Entry 4N3Y (X-ray diffraction, 2.20 A resolution); this record covers chains A and C of the 3 polymer chains in the assembly.

Chain A:
Protein: Rab5 GDP/GTP exchange factor
Organism: Homo sapiens
UniProtKB: Q9UJ41 (RABX5_HUMAN); residues 413-455 here correspond to UniProt positions 630-672 (UniProt number = residue number + 217)
Amino-acid sequence (45 residues; each row starts with the number of its first residue):
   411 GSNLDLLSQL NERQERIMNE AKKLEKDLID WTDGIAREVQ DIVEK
Disordered / not traced: 411-418, 454-455
Sequence notes: expression tag (411-412)
Reported in the primary citation:
  - mutagenesis - R423E, I439D: unchanged binding to Rab GTPase-binding effector protein 1 (chain C)
  - mutagenesis - L434D, L438D, W441A: abolished catalytic activity on Rabaptin-5C21
  - mutagenesis - I439D: increased catalytic activity on Rabaptin-5C21

Chain C:
Protein: Rab GTPase-binding effector protein 1
Organism: Homo sapiens
UniProtKB: Q15276 (RABE1_HUMAN); numbering as in UniProt (aligned over 552-642)
Amino-acid sequence (92 residues; row label = number of the first residue in the row):
   551 METRDQVKKL QLMLRQANDQ LEKTMKDKQE LEDFIKQSSE DSSHQISALV LRAQASEILL
   611 EELQQGLSQA KRDVQEQMAV LMQSREQVSE EL
Disordered / not traced: 551, 635-642
Sequence notes: expression tag (551)
Reported in the primary citation:
  - mutagenesis - E607K, I608D: unchanged binding to Rab5 GDP/GTP exchange factor (chain A)
  - mutagenesis - N568A/E572A/Q579A/E582A, I608A/D623A: unchanged catalytic activity with Rab5 GDP/GTP exchange factor (chain A)

Chain A / chain C interface:
Pairs across the interface - 28 pairs, chain A then chain C:
  Leu420(A) - Leu599(C)  hydrophobic
  Asn421(A) - Leu599(C)
  Asn421(A) - Arg602(C)  hydrogen bond (backbone-side chain)
  Gln424(A) - Leu599(C)  hydrogen bond (side chain-backbone)
  Gln424(A) - Arg602(C)
  Gln424(A) - Ser606(C)
  Glu425(A) - Arg602(C)
  Ile427(A) - Ser606(C)
  Met428(A) - Ala605(C)
  Met428(A) - Ser606(C)
  Met428(A) - Leu609(C)  hydrophobic
  Ala431(A) - Leu609(C)  hydrophobic
  Ala431(A) - Leu613(C)
  Lys432(A) - Leu609(C)
  Glu435(A) - Leu609(C)
  Glu435(A) - Glu612(C)
  Glu435(A) - Leu613(C)
  Trp441(A) - Ala620(C)
  Trp441(A) - Lys621(C)
  Trp441(A) - Val624(C)  hydrophobic
  Thr442(A) - Ala620(C)
  Ile445(A) - Val624(C)  hydrophobic
  Ile445(A) - Gln627(C)
  Ala446(A) - Gln627(C)
  Val449(A) - Gln627(C)
  Val449(A) - Val630(C)  hydrophobic
  Val449(A) - Leu631(C)  hydrophobic
  Gln450(A) - Gln627(C)  hydrogen bond
Also at the interface, not in a pair above, chain A (17 interface residues in all): Leu434, Leu438
Also at the interface, not in a pair above, chain C (18 interface residues in all): Ala603, Leu610, Gly616, Leu617, Asp623
Interface features reported in the paper:
  - hot spots on chain A (mutagenesis) - L434D, L438D, W441A: abolished binding to Rab GTPase-binding effector protein 1 (chain C)
  - hot spots on chain A (mutagenesis) - L420D, I427D: decreased binding to Rab GTPase-binding effector protein 1 (chain C)
  - hot spots on chain C (mutagenesis) - L599D, L610D, L613D, L617D: abolished binding to Rab5 GDP/GTP exchange factor (chain A)
  - hot spots on chain C (mutagenesis) - V624D: decreased binding to Rab5 GDP/GTP exchange factor (chain A)

Overview:
17 residues of chain A and 18 residues of chain C are in contact; the contacts include 3 hydrogen bonds. Polar
pairs include Asn421(A)-Arg602(C), Gln424(A)-Leu599(C) and Gln450(A)-Gln627(C). From the paper: L599D, L610D
and L613D of chain C, among others, abolish binding to Rab5 GDP/GTP exchange factor (chain A); L434D, L438D
and W441A of chain A abolish catalytic activity on Rabaptin-5C21; 16 substitutions were tested in all.
Chain A is Rab5 GDP/GTP exchange factor and chain C is Rab GTPase-binding effector protein 1, both from Homo
sapiens; the structure, Crystal structure of Rabex-5CC and Rabaptin-5C21 complex, was determined by X-ray
diffraction together with 4N3X, 4N3Z and 4Q9U from the same study.
